PDB entry 5V1U | X-ray diffraction, 2.05 A resolution | chains A and E

Chain A:
Molecule: TbiB1
Organism: Thermobaculum terrenum (strain ATCC BAA-798 / YNP1)
Reference sequence: D1CIZ5 (D1CIZ5_THET1); numbering as in UniProt (aligned over 1-88)
Sequence (91 residues; numbered -2 to 88; the number before each row is that of its first residue; numbers below 1 keep their minus sign (Ser-2 is residue -2)):
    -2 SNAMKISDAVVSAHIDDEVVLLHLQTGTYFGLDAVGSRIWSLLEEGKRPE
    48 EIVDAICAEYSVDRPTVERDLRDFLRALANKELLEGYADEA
Not modelled in the structure: -2 to 0, 85-88
Sequence notes: expression tag (-2 to 0)
Bound ions: Zn2+ site 1: Asp5, Glu82 (shared with 2 residues of chain D); Zn2+ site 2: His11, Glu41 (shared with 1 residue of chain G); Zn2+ site 3: Glu47, Asp51 (shared with 1 residue of chain C); Zn2+ site 4: Glu65 (shared with 2 residues of chain C)

Chain E:
Molecule: TbiA(beta) Thr(-5)Glu Leader
Reference sequence: D1CIY7 (D1CIY7_THET1); residues -21 to -2 here correspond to UniProt positions 1-20 (UniProt number = residue number + 22)
Sequence (20 residues; numbered -21 to -2; the number before each row is that of its first residue; numbers below 1 keep their minus sign (Met-21 is residue -21)):
   -21 MTKTYTAPTLVEYGGLERLT
Not modelled in the structure: -5 to -2
Sequence notes: conflict Glu-5 (Thr17 in D1CIY7)

Chain A / chain E interface:
Residue-residue contacts - 45 pairs, chain A then chain E:
  Gly24(A) - Gly-7(E)
  Gly24(A) - Leu-6(E)  hydrogen bond (backbone-backbone)
  Thr25(A) - Glu-10(E)
  Thr25(A) - Gly-8(E)
  Tyr26(A) - Glu-10(E)
  Tyr26(A) - Tyr-9(E)  hydrogen bond (backbone-backbone)
  Tyr26(A) - Gly-8(E)  hydrogen bond (backbone-backbone)
  Tyr26(A) - Gly-7(E)
  Phe27(A) - Leu-12(E)  hydrophobic
  Phe27(A) - Val-11(E)
  Phe27(A) - Glu-10(E)
  Gly28(A) - Leu-12(E)
  Gly28(A) - Val-11(E)  hydrogen bond (backbone-backbone)
  Gly28(A) - Tyr-9(E)
  Leu29(A) - Thr-13(E)
  Leu29(A) - Leu-12(E)  hydrophobic
  Asp30(A) - Ala-15(E)
  Asp30(A) - Pro-14(E)
  Asp30(A) - Thr-13(E)  hydrogen bond (side chain-backbone)
  Val32(A) - Thr-16(E)
  Gly33(A) - Pro-14(E)
  Ile36(A) - Pro-14(E)  hydrophobic
  Ala55(A) - Met-21(E)
  Glu56(A) - Met-21(E)
  Glu56(A) - Thr-20(E)  hydrogen bond (backbone-backbone)
  Glu56(A) - Lys-19(E)  hydrogen bond (backbone-backbone)
  Tyr57(A) - Lys-19(E)
  Tyr57(A) - Thr-18(E)
  Tyr57(A) - Tyr-17(E)  hydrophobic
  Ser58(A) - Thr-20(E)  hydrogen bond
  Ser58(A) - Lys-19(E)  hydrogen bond (backbone-backbone)
  Ser58(A) - Tyr-17(E)
  Val59(A) - Tyr-17(E)  hydrophobic
  Thr63(A) - Tyr-17(E)
  Asp67(A) - Tyr-17(E)  hydrogen bond
  Asp67(A) - Ala-15(E)
  Asp67(A) - Pro-14(E)
  Phe71(A) - Pro-14(E)  hydrophobic
  Phe71(A) - Thr-13(E)
  Phe71(A) - Leu-12(E)
  Ala74(A) - Leu-12(E)
  Leu75(A) - Leu-12(E)  hydrophobic
  Lys78(A) - Leu-12(E)
  Lys78(A) - Glu-10(E)  salt bridge
  Leu80(A) - Leu-12(E)  hydrophobic
Interface residues without a listed pair, chain A (24 interface residues in all): Ile53, Val64
Interface features reported in the paper:
  - pairs named by the authors: Phe27(A)-Leu-12(E), Val32(A)-Pro-14(E), Ile36(A)-Pro-14(E), Ile53(A)-Tyr-17(E), Val59(A)-Tyr-17(E), Asp67(A)-Tyr-17(E) (hydrogen bond), Leu75(A)-Leu-12(E), Leu80(A)-Leu-12(E)
  - interface residues, chain A: Phe27(A), Val32(A), Ile36(A), Ile53(A), Val59(A), Phe71(A), Leu75(A), Leu80(A)
  - interface residues, chain E: Tyr-17(E), Pro-14(E), Leu-12(E), Val-11(E), Glu-10(E)

Overview:
The interface between chain A and chain E involves 24 residues on one side and 16 on the other, with 10
hydrogen bonds and 1 salt bridge. Polar contacts include Lys78(A)-Glu-10(E), Asp30(A)-Thr-13(E) and
Ser58(A)-Thr-20(E). The paper describes contacts between Phe27(A) and Leu-12(E), Val32(A) and Pro-14(E) and
Ile36(A) and Pro-14(E) among others; a hydrogen bond between Asp67(A) and Tyr-17(E). From the paper: interface
residues Phe27(A), Val32(A) and Tyr-17(E) among others.
Here chain A is TbiB1 (Thermobaculum terrenum (strain ATCC BAA-798 / YNP1)) and chain E is TbiA(beta)
Thr(-5)Glu Leader. Entry 5V1U (TbiB1 in Complex with the TbiA(beta) Leader Peptide) was determined by X-ray
diffraction together with 5V1V from the same study.
